3C29 - chains B and C of the 8 polymer chains in the assembly; structure by X-ray diffraction, 2.20 A resolution.

# Chain B
Molecule: Recombinase cre
Organism: Bacteriophage P1
Reference sequence: P06956 (RECR_BPP1); numbering as in UniProt (aligned over 20-341)
Amino-acid sequence (322 residues; row label = number of the first residue in the row):
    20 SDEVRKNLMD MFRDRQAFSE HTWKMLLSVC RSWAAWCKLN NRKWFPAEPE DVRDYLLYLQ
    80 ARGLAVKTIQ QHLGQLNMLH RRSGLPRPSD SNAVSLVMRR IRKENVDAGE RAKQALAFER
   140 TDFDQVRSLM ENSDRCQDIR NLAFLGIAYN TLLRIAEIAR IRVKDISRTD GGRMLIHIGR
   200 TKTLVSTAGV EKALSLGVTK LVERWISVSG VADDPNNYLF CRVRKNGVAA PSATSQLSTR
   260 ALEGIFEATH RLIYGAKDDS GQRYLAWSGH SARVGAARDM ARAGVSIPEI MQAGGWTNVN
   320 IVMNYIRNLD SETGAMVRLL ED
Swiss-Prot annotation at these positions:
  - active site: Arg173, His289, Arg292, Trp315, Tyr324 (O-(3'-phospho-DNA)-tyrosine intermediate)

# Chain C
Molecule: LoxP DNA, chain C,
Sequence (35 nucleotides; row label = number of the first residue in the row):
     1 TATAACTTCG TATAXTGTAT GCTATACGAA GTTAT
Modified positions: 1AP (2,6-diaminopurine nucleotide) at position 15

# Chain B / chain C interface
Residue-residue contacts - 61 pairs, chain B then chain C:
  Lys43(B) - DG10(C)  hydrogen bond to the base
  Lys43(B) - DT11(C)  base contact
  Met44(B) - DT11(C)  base contact
  Met44(B) - DA12(C)  hydrogen bond to the base
  Met44(B) - DT13(C)  base contact
  Ser47(B) - DT11(C)  hydrogen bond to the phosphate
  Arg50(B) - DT11(C)  salt bridge to the phosphate
  Arg81(B) - DA12(C)  salt bridge to the phosphate
  Leu83(B) - DA12(C)  phosphate contact
  Leu83(B) - DT13(C)  phosphate contact
  Ala84(B) - DT13(C)  hydrogen bond to the phosphate
  Lys86(B) - DA14(C)  phosphate contact
  Lys86(B) - 1AP_15(C)  base contact
  Thr87(B) - DA12(C)  sugar contact
  Thr87(B) - DT13(C)  hydrogen bond to the phosphate
  Gln90(B) - DT13(C)  hydrogen bond to the base
  Gln90(B) - DA14(C)  base contact
  Arg118(B) - DC22(C)  sugar contact
  Arg118(B) - DT23(C)  salt bridge to the phosphate
  Lys122(B) - DT23(C)  salt bridge to the phosphate
  Ala131(B) - DA14(C)  phosphate contact
  Lys132(B) - DA14(C)  hydrogen bond to the phosphate
  Gln133(B) - 1AP_15(C)  phosphate contact
  Arg154(B) - DA5(C)  salt bridge to the phosphate
  Gln156(B) - DC6(C)  hydrogen bond to the phosphate
  Arg159(B) - DC6(C)  salt bridge to the phosphate
  Arg173(B) - DT16(C)  salt bridge to the phosphate
  Thr202(B) - DT16(C)  phosphate contact
  Arg241(B) - DC6(C)  phosphate contact
  Arg241(B) - DT7(C)  sugar contact
  Val242(B) - DA5(C)  phosphate contact
  Val242(B) - DC6(C)  hydrogen bond to the phosphate
  Arg243(B) - DA5(C)  sugar contact
  Lys244(B) - DA2(C)  base contact
  Lys244(B) - DT3(C)  hydrogen bond to the base
  Lys244(B) - DA4(C)  sugar contact
  Lys244(B) - DA5(C)  sugar contact
  Gln255(B) - DT7(C)  phosphate contact
  Leu256(B) - DT7(C)  phosphate contact
  Ser257(B) - DT7(C)  hydrogen bond to the phosphate
  Ser257(B) - DT8(C)  base contact
  Arg259(B) - DT8(C)  base contact
  Ala260(B) - DC6(C)  sugar contact
  Ala260(B) - DT7(C)  phosphate contact
  Arg282(B) - DA12(C)  hydrogen bond to the base
  Arg282(B) - DT13(C)  hydrogen bond to the sugar
  Tyr283(B) - DA14(C)  sugar contact
  His289(B) - 1AP_15(C)  salt bridge to the phosphate
  Arg292(B) - DT16(C)  salt bridge to the phosphate
  Trp315(B) - DT16(C)  hydrogen bond to the phosphate
  Trp315(B) - DG17(C)  phosphate contact
  Thr316(B) - DG17(C)  hydrogen bond to the phosphate
  Asn317(B) - DG17(C)  phosphate contact
  Asn317(B) - DT18(C)  base contact
  Ile320(B) - 1AP_15(C)  phosphate contact
  Ile320(B) - DT16(C)  sugar contact
  Ile320(B) - DG17(C)  phosphate contact
  Asn323(B) - 1AP_15(C)  hydrogen bond to the phosphate
  Tyr324(B) - 1AP_15(C)  phosphate contact
  Tyr324(B) - DT16(C)  hydrogen bond to the phosphate
  Arg326(B) - 1AP_15(C)  salt bridge to the phosphate
Other interface residues (no listed pair), chain B (43 interface residues in all): Arg130, Gly314, Asn319
Other interface residues (no listed pair), chain C (19 interface residues in all): DC9

# Overview
43 residues of chain B and 19 residues of chain C are in contact, with 17 hydrogen bonds and 10 salt bridges.
Among the polar pairs are Lys43(B)-DG10(C), Met44(B)-DA12(C) and Gln90(B)-DT13(C). Curated annotation
(UniProt) lists 5 active-site residues on chain B.
Chain B is Recombinase cre (Bacteriophage P1) and chain C is LoxP DNA, chain C,; the structure, Cre-loxP
Synaptic structure, was determined by X-ray diffraction.
